2Y48 - chains A and C of the 3 polymer chains in the assembly; structure by X-ray diffraction, 3.00 A resolution.

[Chain A]
Name: Lysine-specific demethylase 1A
From: Homo sapiens
Notes: EC 1.-.-.-
UniProtKB: O60341 (KDM1A_HUMAN); numbering as in UniProt (aligned over 123-852)
Chain sequence (730 residues; numbered 123 to 852; the number before each row is that of its first residue):
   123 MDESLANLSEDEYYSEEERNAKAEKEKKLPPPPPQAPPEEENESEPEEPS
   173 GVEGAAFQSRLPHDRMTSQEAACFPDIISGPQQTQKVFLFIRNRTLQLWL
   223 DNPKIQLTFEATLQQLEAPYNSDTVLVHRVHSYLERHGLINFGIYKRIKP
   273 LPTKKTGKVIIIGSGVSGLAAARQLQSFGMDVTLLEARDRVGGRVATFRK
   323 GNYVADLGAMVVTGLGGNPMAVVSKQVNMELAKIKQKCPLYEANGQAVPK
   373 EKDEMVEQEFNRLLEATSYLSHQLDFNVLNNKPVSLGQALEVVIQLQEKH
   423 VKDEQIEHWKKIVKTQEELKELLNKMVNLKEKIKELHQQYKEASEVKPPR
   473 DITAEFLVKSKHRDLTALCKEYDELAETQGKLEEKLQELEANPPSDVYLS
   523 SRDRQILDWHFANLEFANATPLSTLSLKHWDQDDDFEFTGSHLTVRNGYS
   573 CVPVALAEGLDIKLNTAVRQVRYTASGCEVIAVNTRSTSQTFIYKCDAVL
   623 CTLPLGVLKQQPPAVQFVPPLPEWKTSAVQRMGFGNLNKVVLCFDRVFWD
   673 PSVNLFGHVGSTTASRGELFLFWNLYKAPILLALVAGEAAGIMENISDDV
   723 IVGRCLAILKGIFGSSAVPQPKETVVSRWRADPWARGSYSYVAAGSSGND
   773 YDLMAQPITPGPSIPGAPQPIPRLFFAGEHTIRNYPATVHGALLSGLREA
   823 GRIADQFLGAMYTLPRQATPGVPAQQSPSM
Not modelled in the structure: 123-171, 837-852
Ligand contacts: FAD (flavin-adenine dinucleotide): I284, G285, S286, G287, V288, S289, G290, L307, E308, A309, R310, G314, G315, R316, V317, L329, G330, A331, M332, V333, T588, A589, V590, T624, L625, P626, V629, V637, L659, K661, W751, W756, S760, Y761, G800, E801, A809, T810, V811, H812, A814
Reported in the primary citation:
  - binding site for flavin-adenine dinucleotide: K661
  - catalytic residues: K661 (from molecular simulation)

[Chain C]
Name: Zinc finger protein SNAI1
Notes: fragment: n-terminal 20 amino acids tail, resiudes 2-21
UniProtKB: O95863 (SNAI1_HUMAN); residues 1-20 here correspond to UniProt positions 2-21 (UniProt number = residue number + 1)
Chain sequence (20 residues; row label = number of the first residue in the row):
     1 PRSFLVRKPSDPNRKPNYSE
Not modelled in the structure: 10-20
Swiss-Prot annotation at these positions:
  - region: P1 to V6 (Required and sufficient for interaction with KDM1A), P9 to E20 (LATS2 binding)
  - modified residue: S10 (Phosphoserine)
Reported in the primary citation:
  - binding site for flavin-adenine dinucleotide: F4

[How chain A and chain C interact]
Residue-residue contacts - 28 pairs, chain A then chain C:
  T335(A) with F4(C)
  Q358(A) with K8(C)
  C360(A) with R7(C), hydrogen bond (backbone-side chain)
  L362(A) with R7(C)
  D375(A) with R7(C), salt bridge
  E379(A) with R7(C), salt bridge
  N383(A) with P9(C)
  L386(A) with R2(C)
  N535(A) with L5(C); V6(C), hydrogen bond (side chain-backbone)
  L536(A) with L5(C)
  F538(A) with F4(C)
  A539(A) with P1(C); F4(C); L5(C)
  N540(A) with P1(C)
  W552(A) with R2(C)
  D553(A) with R2(C), salt bridge
  D555(A) with P1(C)
  D556(A) with R2(C), salt bridge
  E559(A) with K8(C), salt bridge
  H564(A) with S3(C), hydrogen bond (side chain-backbone)
  L677(A) with V6(C), hydrophobic
  L693(A) with V6(C), hydrophobic
  Y761(A) with F4(C)
  A809(A) with P1(C); F4(C)
  T810(A) with F4(C)
Other interface residues (no listed pair), chain A (28 interface residues in all): W531, H532, W695, P808
From the paper, about this interface:
  - specific contacts: C360(A)-R7(C), D375(A)-R7(C), E379(A)-R7(C), A539(A)-P1(C) (backbone contact), D553(A)-R2(C), D556(A)-R2(C), Y761(A)-F4(C)
  - interface residues, chain C: S3(C)

[In short]
Chain A and chain C form an interface of 28 and 9 residues respectively; the contacts include 3 hydrogen bonds
and 5 salt bridges. Polar contacts include D375(A)-R7(C), E379(A)-R7(C) and D553(A)-R2(C). The paper describes
contacts between C360(A) and R7(C), D375(A) and R7(C) and E379(A) and R7(C) among others; a backbone contact
between A539(A) and P1(C). The paper reports the catalytic residue K661(A); a binding site for flavin-adenine
dinucleotide at K661(A) and F4(C).
Chain A is Lysine-specific demethylase 1A (Homo sapiens) and chain C is Zinc finger protein SNAI1; the
structure, Crystal structure of LSD1-CoREST in complex with a N-terminal SNAIL peptide, was determined by
X-ray diffraction.
